PDB entry 1YYE | X-ray diffraction, 2.03 A resolution | chains A and B of the 4 polymer chains in the assembly

== Chain A (and B) ==
Name: Estrogen receptor beta
Source organism: Homo sapiens
Notes: fragment: Ligand Binding Domain; chain B of this document is another copy of the same molecule, construct and numbering; everything in this record applies to it too
Reference sequence: Q9UEV6 (ESR2_HUMAN); residues 263-530 here = UniProt positions 263-530
Amino-acid sequence (268 residues; numbered 263 to 530; the number before each row is that of its first residue):
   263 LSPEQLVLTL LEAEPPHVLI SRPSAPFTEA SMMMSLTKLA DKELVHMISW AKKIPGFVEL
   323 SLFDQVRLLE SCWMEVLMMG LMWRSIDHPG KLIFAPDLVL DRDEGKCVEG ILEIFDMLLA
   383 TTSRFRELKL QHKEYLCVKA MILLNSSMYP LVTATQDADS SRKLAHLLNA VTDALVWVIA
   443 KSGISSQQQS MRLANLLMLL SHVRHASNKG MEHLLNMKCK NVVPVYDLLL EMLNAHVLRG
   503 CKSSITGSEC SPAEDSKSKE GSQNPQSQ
Not modelled in the structure: 411-420, 501-530 (chain B: 411-420, 497-530)
Ligand contacts: way-202196 (196; 3-(3-fluoro-4-hydroxyphenyl)-7-hydroxy-1-naphthonitrile): Met-295, Leu-298, Thr-299, Leu-301, Ala-302, Glu-305, Met-336, Leu-339, Met-340, Leu-343, Arg-346, Phe-356, Ile-373, Ile-376, Gly-472, His-475, Leu-476, Met-479

== Interface between chain A and chain B ==
Pairs across the interface (36):
  Met-403(A) / Met-460(B)  hydrophobic
  Asn-407(A) / Met-460(B)
  Asn-407(A) / His-464(B)  hydrogen bond
  Met-410(A) / Met-379(B)  hydrophobic
  Met-410(A) / His-464(B)
  Met-410(A) / His-467(B)
  Thr-434(A) / Ala-456(B)
  Thr-434(A) / Met-460(B)  hydrogen bond
  Asp-435(A) / Met-453(B)
  Val-438(A) / Gln-449(B)
  Val-438(A) / Ser-452(B)
  Ser-448(A) / Ser-448(B)
  Gln-449(A) / Asp-435(B)  hydrogen bond
  Gln-449(A) / Val-438(B)
  Ser-452(A) / Val-438(B)
  Ser-452(A) / Leu-455(B)
  Met-453(A) / Asn-431(B)
  Met-453(A) / Thr-434(B)
  Met-453(A) / Asp-435(B)
  Leu-455(A) / Ser-452(B)
  Ala-456(A) / Thr-434(B)
  Ala-456(A) / Leu-459(B)  hydrophobic
  Asn-457(A) / Asn-431(B)  hydrogen bond
  Leu-459(A) / Ala-456(B)  hydrophobic
  Met-460(A) / Met-403(B)  hydrophobic
  Met-460(A) / Asn-407(B)
  Met-460(A) / Leu-430(B)  hydrophobic
  Met-460(A) / Thr-434(B)
  Ser-463(A) / Asn-407(B)
  Ser-463(A) / Arg-466(B)  hydrogen bond (backbone-side chain)
  His-464(A) / Asn-407(B)  hydrogen bond (side chain-backbone)
  His-464(A) / Ser-409(B)
  His-464(A) / Met-410(B)
  Arg-466(A) / Ser-463(B)
  His-467(A) / Met-410(B)
  Asn-470(A) / Asn-470(B)
Interface residues without a listed pair, chain A (24 interface residues in all): Met-379, Ser-409, Leu-430, Asn-431

== Summary ==
Chain A and chain B form an interface of 24 and 23 residues respectively, with 6 hydrogen bonds. Polar
contacts include Asn-407(A)/His-464(B), Thr-434(A)/Met-460(B) and Gln-449(A)/Asp-435(B). Chain A binds
way-202196.
Chain A and chain B are both Estrogen receptor beta (Homo sapiens); the structure, Crystal structure of
estrogen receptor beta complexed with way-202196, was determined by X-ray diffraction (same publication as
1YY4).
